7ZSH - chain 1; structure by X-ray diffraction, 1.42 A resolution.

# Chain 1
Molecule: Orange carotenoid-binding protein
UniProt: P74102 (OCP_SYNY3); residues 1-317 here = UniProt positions 1-317
Sequence (327 residues; each row starts with the number of its first residue; numbers below 1 keep their minus sign (Met-9 is residue -9)):
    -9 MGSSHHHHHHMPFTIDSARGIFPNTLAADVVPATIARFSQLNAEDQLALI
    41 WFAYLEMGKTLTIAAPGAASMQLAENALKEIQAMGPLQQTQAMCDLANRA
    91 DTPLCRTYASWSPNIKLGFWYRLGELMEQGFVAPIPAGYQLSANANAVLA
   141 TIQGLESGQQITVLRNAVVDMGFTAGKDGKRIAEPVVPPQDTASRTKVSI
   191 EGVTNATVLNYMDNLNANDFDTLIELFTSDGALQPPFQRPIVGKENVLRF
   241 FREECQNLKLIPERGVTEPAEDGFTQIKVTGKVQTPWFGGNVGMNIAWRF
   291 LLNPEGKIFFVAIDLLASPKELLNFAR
Disordered / not traced: -9 to 1, 316-317
Differences from the reference sequence: initiating methionine (-9); expression tag (-8 to 0)
Residues lining bound ligands: beta,beta-carotene-4,4'-dione (45D): Leu37, Ile40, Trp41, Tyr44, Ile53, Leu107, Trp110, Tyr111, Leu113, Gly114, Met117, Ile151, Thr152, Leu154, Arg155, Val158, Met161, Tyr201, Leu205, Leu223, Pro225, Pro226, Phe240, Cys245, Leu248, Leu250, Val273, Thr275, Trp277, Phe278, Met284, Ile286, Trp288, Ile303
UniProt features mapped onto this chain:
  - binding site (echinenone): Glu34 to Ala38, Leu37 to Tyr44, Thr80 to Met83, Leu107 to Met117, Ile125 to Tyr129, Ile151 to Met161, Tyr201, Cys245 to Leu250, Val273 to Met284, Trp288
  - mutagenesis: Glu34 (E34A: Alters carotenoid specificity, <40% quenching, decreases stability of OCP-R, accelerates OCP-R to OCP-O reversion), Tyr44 (Y44F: Acts like wild-type; Y44S: Cannot convert to red form (OCP-R), no NPQ. Does not bind to phycobilisomes), Cys84 (C84A: <40% quenching, decreases stability of OCP-R, accelerates OCP-R to OCP-O reversion), Trp110 (W110F: Acts like wild-type; W110S: Incomplete conversion to red form (OCP-R), no NPQ), Pro126 to Tyr129 (Cannot convert to red form (OCP-R)), Pro126 (P126V: <40% quenching, decreases stability of OCP-R, accelerates OCP-R to OCP-O reversion), Tyr129 (Y129F: <40% quenching, decreases stability of OCP-R, accelerates OCP-R to OCP-O reversion), Arg155 (R155L: Able to convert to red form (OCP-R), no NPQ)
Reported in the primary citation:
  - conformationally variable residues: Tyr111, Gly114

# Summary
Ligands of chain 1: beta,beta-carotene-4,4'-dione. From UniProt: 62 echinenone-binding residues and 9
mutagenesis sites. The paper reports conformational variability at Tyr111 and Gly114.
Chain 1 is Orange carotenoid-binding protein; the structure, Structure of Orange Carotenoid Protein with
canthaxanthin bound after 2 minutes of illumination, was determined by X-ray diffraction (same publication as
7ZSF, 7ZSG, 7ZSI and 7ZSJ).
